Entry 8FK4 (X-ray diffraction, 3.25 A resolution); this record covers chain A.

Chain A:
Name: Glucosyltransferase-I
From: Streptococcus mutans
Notes: EC 2.4.1.5; fragment: catalytic domain
UniProt: P08987 (GTFB_STRMU); residue numbers follow UniProt; this construct covers 191-1051
Amino-acid sequence (869 residues; each row starts with the number of its first residue):
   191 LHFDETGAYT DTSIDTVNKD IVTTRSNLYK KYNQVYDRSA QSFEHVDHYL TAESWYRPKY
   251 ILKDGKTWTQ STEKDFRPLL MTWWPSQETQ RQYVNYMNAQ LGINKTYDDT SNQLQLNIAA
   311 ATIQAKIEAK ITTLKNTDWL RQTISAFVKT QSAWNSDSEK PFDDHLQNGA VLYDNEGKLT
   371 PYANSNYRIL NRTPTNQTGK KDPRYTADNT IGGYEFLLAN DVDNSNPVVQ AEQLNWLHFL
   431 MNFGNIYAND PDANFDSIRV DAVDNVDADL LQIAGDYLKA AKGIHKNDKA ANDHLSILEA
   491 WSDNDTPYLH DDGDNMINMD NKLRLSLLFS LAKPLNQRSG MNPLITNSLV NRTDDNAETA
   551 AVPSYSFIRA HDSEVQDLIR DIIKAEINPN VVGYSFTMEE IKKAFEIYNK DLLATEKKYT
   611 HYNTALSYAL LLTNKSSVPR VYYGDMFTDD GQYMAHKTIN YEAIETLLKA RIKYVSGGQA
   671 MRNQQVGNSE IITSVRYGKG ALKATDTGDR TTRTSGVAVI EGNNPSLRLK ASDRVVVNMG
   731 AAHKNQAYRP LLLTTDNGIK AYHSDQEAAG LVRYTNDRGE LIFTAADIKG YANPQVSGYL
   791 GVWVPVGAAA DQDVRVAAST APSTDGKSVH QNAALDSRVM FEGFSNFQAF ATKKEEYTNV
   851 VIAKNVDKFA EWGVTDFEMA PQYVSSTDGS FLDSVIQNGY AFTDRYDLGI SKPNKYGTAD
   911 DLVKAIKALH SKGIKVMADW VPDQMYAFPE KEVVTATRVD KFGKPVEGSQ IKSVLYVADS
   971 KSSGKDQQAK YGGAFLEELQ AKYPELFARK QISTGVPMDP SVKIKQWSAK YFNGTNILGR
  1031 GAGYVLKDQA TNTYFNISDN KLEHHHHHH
Unresolved in the structure: 191-220, 1048-1059
Construct notes: expression tag (1052-1059)
Ion coordination: Ca2+: Glu-405, Asp-411, Asn-455, Asp-933
UniProt features mapped onto this chain:
  - natural variant: Ser-276 (S276D: In strain: GS-5, MT4467 and 1 more), Asn-399 (N399R: In strain: MT4239), Ile-474 (I474T: In strain: MT4239), Lys-512 (K512R: In strain: MT8148), Phe-519 (F519Y: In strain: MT8148), Thr-701 (T701I: In strain: MT8148), Ala-708 (A708V: In strain: MT8148), Phe-938 (F938L: In strain: MT8148), Phe-952 to Glu-957 (sequence variant, change not given here; In strain: GS-5, MT4239 and 1 more), Ser-963 to Val-964 (sequence variant, change not given here; In strain: GS-5, MT4239 and 1 more), Ala-968 to Ser-970 (sequence variant, change not given here; In strain: GS-5, MT4239 and 1 more)
From the paper describing this entry:
  - binding site for the ligand AC1: Arg-449, Asp-451, Asn-455, Glu-489, His-561, Asp-562, Asp-883, Gln-934
  - binding site for alpha-D-glucopyranose: Arg-514

In short:
Glu-405, Asp-411, Asn-455 and Asp-933 coordinate Ca2+. From the paper: a binding site for the ligand AC1 at
Arg-449, Asp-451 and Asn-455 among others; a binding site for alpha-D-glucopyranose at Arg-514.
Chain A is Glucosyltransferase-I (Streptococcus mutans); the structure, Structure of the catalytic domain of
Streptococcus mutans GtfB complexed to acarbose in orthorhombic space group ..., was determined by X-ray
diffraction, deposited together with 8FJ9, 8FJC, 8FKL and 8FN5.
